7XK8 - chains P and R of the 5 polymer chains in the assembly; structure by electron microscopy, 3.30 A resolution.

[Chain P]
Name: Neuromedin-U-25
UniProt: P48645 (NMU_HUMAN); residues 1-25 here correspond to UniProt positions 142-166 (UniProt number = residue number + 141)
Chain sequence (26 residues; each row starts with the number of its first residue):
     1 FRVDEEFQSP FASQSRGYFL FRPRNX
Sequence notes: amidation (26)
Modified residues: NH2 (amino group) at position 26
Swiss-Prot annotation at these positions:
  - modified residue: Asn25 (Asparagine amide)
Reported in the primary citation:
  - contacts within the chain: Phe19-Phe21 (hydrophobic contact)

[Chain R]
Name: Neuromedin-U receptor 2
Organism: Homo sapiens
UniProt: Q9GZQ4 (NMUR2_HUMAN); residues 1-345 here = UniProt positions 1-345
Chain sequence (393 residues; numbered -9 to 383; the number before each row is that of its first residue; numbers below 1 keep their minus sign (Asp-9 is residue -9)):
    -9 DYKDDDDGAP MSGMEKLQNA SWIYQQKLED PFQKHLNSTE EYLAFLCGPR RSHFFLPVSV
    51 VYVPIFVVGV IGNVLVCLVI LQHQAMKTPT NYYLFSLAVS DLLVLLLGMP LEVYEMWRNY
   111 PFLFGPVGCY FKTALFETVC FASILSITTV SVERYVAILH PFRAKLQSTR RRALRILGIV
   171 WGFSVLFSLP NTSIHGIKFH YFPNGSLVPG SATCTVIKPM WIYNFIIQVT SFLFYLLPMT
   231 VISVLYYLMA LRLKKDKSLE ADEGNANIQR PCRKSVNKML FVLVLVFAIC WAPFHIDRLF
   291 FSFVEEWSES LAAVFNLVHV VSGVFFYLSS AVNPIIYNLL SRRFQAAFQN VISSFEFLEV
   351 LFQGPWSHPQ FEKGGGSGGG SGGSAWSHPQ FEK
Not modelled in the structure: -9 to 41, 248-257, 334-383
Sequence notes: expression tag (-9 to 0, 346-383)
Swiss-Prot annotation at these positions:
  - glycosylation (N-linked (GlcNAc...) asparagine): Asn9, Asn27, Asn194
Cystine bridges: Cys119-Cys204
Reported in the primary citation:
  - contacts within the chain: Arg144-Tyr236 (hydrogen bond), Arg144-Tyr327
  - conformationally variable residues (side-chain flip): Phe277, Trp281
  - mutagenesis - H185F, R288A: decreased expression
  - mutagenesis - E105A (70-fold), N109A, F126A, W281A, F284A, F291A, A302H, F305A, F316A: decreased signaling with Neuromedin-U-25 (chain P)
  - mutagenesis - E105A: decreased expression with Neuromedin-U-25 (chain P)
  - mutagenesis - H43E (30-fold), H43W, N306Q (30-fold), N306W: decreased signaling in response to CPN 116
  - specificity-determining residues: His43, Phe131, Phe177, Asn306
  - mutagenesis - A302H (10-fold): decreased signaling in response to CPN116
  - mutagenesis - H43E, N306Q (8-fold): increased signaling in response to CPN 267
  - mutagenesis - E102A, F224A: abolished signaling in response to R-PSOP
  - mutagenesis - E102A, E127A, R288A: abolished signaling with Neuromedin-U-25 (chain P)
  - mutagenesis - F131L, F177C: decreased signaling in response to R-PSOP

[Interface between chain P and chain R]
Residue-residue contacts - 41 pairs, chain P then chain R:
  Glu5(P) - Pro199(R)
  Ala12(P) - Asn109(R)
  Ala12(P) - Ser201(R)
  Ala12(P) - Thr203(R)
  Ser13(P) - Asn109(R)
  Gln14(P) - His43(R)
  Gln14(P) - Trp107(R)
  Gln14(P) - Asn109(R)  hydrogen bond (backbone-side chain)
  Gly17(P) - Ala302(R)
  Tyr18(P) - Trp297(R)  hydrophobic
  Phe19(P) - Trp297(R)  hydrophobic
  Phe19(P) - Ala302(R)  hydrophobic
  Phe19(P) - Phe305(R)  hydrophobic
  Leu20(P) - His43(R)
  Leu20(P) - Glu105(R)
  Leu20(P) - Asn109(R)  hydrogen bond (backbone-side chain)
  Phe21(P) - His43(R)
  Phe21(P) - Glu102(R)
  Phe21(P) - Glu105(R)
  Phe21(P) - Met106(R)  hydrophobic
  Phe21(P) - Asn306(R)
  Phe21(P) - His309(R)
  Arg22(P) - Glu105(R)  salt bridge
  Arg22(P) - Asn109(R)
  Arg22(P) - Cys204(R)
  Arg22(P) - His309(R)  hydrogen bond (backbone-side chain)
  Pro23(P) - Phe291(R)  hydrophobic
  Pro23(P) - His309(R)
  Arg24(P) - Glu102(R)  salt bridge
  Arg24(P) - Phe126(R)
  Arg24(P) - Phe284(R)
  Arg24(P) - His309(R)
  Arg24(P) - Gly313(R)
  Asn25(P) - Phe126(R)
  Asn25(P) - Glu127(R)
  Asn25(P) - His185(R)  hydrogen bond
  Asn25(P) - Val206(R)
  Asn25(P) - Tyr213(R)  hydrogen bond
  Asn25(P) - Phe284(R)
  Asn25(P) - Arg288(R)  hydrogen bond (backbone-side chain)
  NH2_26(P) - Glu127(R)  hydrogen bond (backbone-side chain)
Also at the interface, not in a pair above, chain P (15 interface residues in all): Phe11
Also at the interface, not in a pair above, chain R (35 interface residues in all): Ser42, Gly98, Arg108, Tyr110, Pro111, Thr123, Asn181, Glu295, Ser298, Glu299, Phe316
Interface features reported in the paper:
  - pairs named by the authors: Glu5(P)-Pro199(R) (hydrophobic contact), Gln14(P)-Trp107(R), Leu20(P)-Asn109(R) (backbone contact), Arg22(P)-Glu105(R) (salt bridge), Pro23(P)-Phe291(R), Arg24(P)-Glu102(R) (salt bridge), Asn25(P)-Glu127(R) (hydrogen bond), His185(R)-Asn25(P) (hydrogen bond), Arg288(R)-Asn25(P) (hydrogen bond)
  - interface residues, chain P: Tyr18(P), Phe19(P), Phe21(P)
  - interface residues, chain R: Phe126(R), Phe284(R), Phe316(R)

[In short]
15 residues of chain P and 35 residues of chain R are in contact; the contacts include 7 hydrogen bonds and 2
salt bridges. Polar pairs include Arg22(P)-Glu105(R), Arg24(P)-Glu102(R) and Gln14(P)-Asn109(R). The paper
describes a hydrophobic contact between Glu5(P) and Pro199(R); contacts between Gln14(P) and Trp107(R) and
Pro23(P) and Phe291(R); a backbone contact between Leu20(P) and Asn109(R). The paper reports that E105A, N109A
and F126A of chain R, among others, reduce signaling with Neuromedin-U-25 (chain P); interface residues
Tyr18(P), Phe19(P) and Phe126(R) among others; 20 substitutions were tested in all.
Here chain P is Neuromedin-U-25 and chain R is Neuromedin-U receptor 2 (Homo sapiens). Entry 7XK8 (Cryo-EM
structure of the Neuromedin U receptor 2 (NMUR2) in complex with G Protein and its ...) was determined by
electron microscopy.
